3ZZG - chains A and D of the 4 polymer chains in the assembly; structure by X-ray diffraction, 2.95 A resolution.

== Chain A (and D) ==
Protein: Acetylglutamate kinase
Source organism: Saccharomyces cerevisiae
Notes: EC 2.7.2.8; fragment: amino acid kinase domain, residues 58-356; chain D of this document is another copy of the same molecule, construct and numbering; everything in this record applies to it too
UniProtKB: Q01217 (ARG56_YEAST); residue numbers follow UniProt; this construct covers 58-356
Chain sequence (307 residues; numbered 50 to 356; the number before each row is that of its first residue):
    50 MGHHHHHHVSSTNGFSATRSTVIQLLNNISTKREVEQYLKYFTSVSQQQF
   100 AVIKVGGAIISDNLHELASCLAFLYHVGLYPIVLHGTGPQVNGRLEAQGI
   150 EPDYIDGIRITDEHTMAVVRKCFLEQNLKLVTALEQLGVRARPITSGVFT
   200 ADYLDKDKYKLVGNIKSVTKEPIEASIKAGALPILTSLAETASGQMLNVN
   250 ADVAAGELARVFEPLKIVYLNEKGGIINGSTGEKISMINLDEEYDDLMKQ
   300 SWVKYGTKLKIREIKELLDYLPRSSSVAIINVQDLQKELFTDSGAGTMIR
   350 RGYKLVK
Unresolved in the structure: 50-61, 353-356 (chain D: 50-62, 352-356)
Differences from the reference sequence: expression tag (50-57)
From the paper describing this entry:
  - catalytic residues: K103, D251 (by similarity / conservation)

== How chain A and chain D interact ==
Pairs across the interface (39; chain A residue first):
  N62(A) - R68(D)
  F64(A) - A66(D)
  F64(A) - T67(D)
  F64(A) - R68(D)
  F64(A) - V71(D)  hydrophobic
  S65(A) - S65(D)  hydrogen bond
  S65(A) - A66(D)
  A66(A) - F64(D)
  A66(A) - S65(D)
  A66(A) - A66(D)  hydrogen bond (backbone-backbone)
  A66(A) - V71(D)  hydrophobic
  T67(A) - F64(D)
  R68(A) - F64(D)
  R68(A) - F91(D)  hydrogen bond (side chain-backbone)
  V71(A) - Y87(D)  hydrophobic
  V71(A) - F91(D)  hydrophobic
  I72(A) - T92(D)
  L74(A) - V71(D)  hydrophobic
  L74(A) - L75(D)  hydrophobic
  L75(A) - L74(D)  hydrophobic
  L75(A) - L75(D)  hydrophobic
  L75(A) - V84(D)
  L75(A) - Y87(D)  hydrophobic
  N76(A) - L88(D)
  I78(A) - L75(D)  hydrophobic
  I78(A) - V84(D)
  S79(A) - S79(D)
  S79(A) - T80(D)
  S79(A) - K81(D)
  T80(A) - S79(D)
  K81(A) - L75(D)
  K81(A) - S79(D)
  V84(A) - L75(D)
  V84(A) - I78(D)
  Y87(A) - L75(D)  hydrophobic
  L88(A) - I72(D)  hydrophobic
  L88(A) - L75(D)  hydrophobic
  L88(A) - N76(D)
  F91(A) - R68(D)  hydrogen bond (backbone-side chain)
Also at the interface, not in a pair above, chain A (21 interface residues in all): T92, V126

== Summary ==
21 residues of chain A and 19 residues of chain D are in contact, with 4 hydrogen bonds. Among the polar pairs
are S65(A)-S65(D), R68(A)-F91(D) and A66(A)-A66(D). From the paper: catalytic residues K103(A) and D251(A).
Both chains are Acetylglutamate kinase (Saccharomyces cerevisiae). Entry 3ZZG (Crystal structure of the amino
acid kinase domain from Saccharomyces cerevisiae acetylglutamate kinase without ligands) was determined by
X-ray diffraction together with 3ZZF, 3ZZH, 3ZZI and 4AB7 from the same study.
